Entry 4CR4 (electron microscopy, 8.80 A resolution (very low resolution: no residue pairs are listed; an interface is given only as per-side residue counts)); this record covers chains S and T of the 33 polymer chains in the assembly.

Chain S:
Protein: 26S proteasome regulatory subunit RPN3
Source organism: Saccharomyces cerevisiae
UniProtKB: P40016 (RPN3_YEAST); numbering as in UniProt (aligned over 1-523)
Sequence (523 residues; numbered 1 to 523; the number before each row is that of its first residue):
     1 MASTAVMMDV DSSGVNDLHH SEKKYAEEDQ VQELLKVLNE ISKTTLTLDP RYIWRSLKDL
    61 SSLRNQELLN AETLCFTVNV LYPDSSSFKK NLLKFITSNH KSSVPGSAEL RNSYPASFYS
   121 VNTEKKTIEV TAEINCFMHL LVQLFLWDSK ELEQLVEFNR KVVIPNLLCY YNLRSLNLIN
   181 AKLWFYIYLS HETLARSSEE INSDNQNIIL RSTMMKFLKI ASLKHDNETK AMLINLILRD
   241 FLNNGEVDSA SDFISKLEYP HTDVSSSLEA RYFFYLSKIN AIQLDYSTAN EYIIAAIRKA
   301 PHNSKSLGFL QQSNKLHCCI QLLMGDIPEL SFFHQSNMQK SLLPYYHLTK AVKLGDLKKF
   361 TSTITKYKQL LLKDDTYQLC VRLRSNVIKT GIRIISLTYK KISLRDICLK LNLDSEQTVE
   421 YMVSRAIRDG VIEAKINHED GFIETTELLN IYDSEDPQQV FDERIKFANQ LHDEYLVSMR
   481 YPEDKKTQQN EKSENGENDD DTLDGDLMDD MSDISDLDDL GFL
Not modelled in the structure: 1-125, 479-523
Curated features (UniProtKB/Swiss-Prot):
  - modified residue: Ala2 (N-acetylalanine), Ser454 (Phosphoserine)

Chain T:
Protein: 26S proteasome regulatory subunit RPN12
Source organism: Saccharomyces cerevisiae
UniProtKB: P32496 (RPN12_YEAST); residues 1-274 here = UniProt positions 1-274
Sequence (274 residues; row label = number of the first residue in the row):
     1 MPSLAELTKS LSIAFENGDY AACEKLLPPI KIELIKNNLL IPDLSIQNDI YLNDLMITKR
    61 ILEVGALASI QTFNFDSFEN YFNQLKPYYF SNNHKLSESD KKSKLISLYL LNLLSQNNTT
   121 KFHSELQYLD KHIKNLEDDS LLSYPIKLDR WLMEGSYQKA WDLLQSGSQN ISEFDSFTDI
   181 LKSAIRDEIA KNTELSYDFL PLSNIKALLF FNNEKETEKF ALERNWPIVN SKVYFNNQSK
   241 EKADYEDEMM HEEDQKTNII EKAMDYAISI ENIV
Not modelled in the structure: 273-274

How chain S and chain T interact:
At this resolution (9 A) residue pairs are not listed: 57 residues of chain S and 48 of chain T lie at the interface.

Overview:
Chain S and chain T form an interface of 57 and 48 residues respectively.
Chain S is 26S proteasome regulatory subunit RPN3 and chain T is 26S proteasome regulatory subunit RPN12, both
from Saccharomyces cerevisiae; the structure, Deep classification of a large cryo-EM dataset defines the
conformational landscape of the 26S proteasome, was determined by electron microscopy (same publication as
4CR2 and 4CR3).
